PDB entry 6UOK | X-ray diffraction, 2.55 A resolution | chains B and F of the 4 polymer chains in the assembly

# Chain B
Molecule: 16-nt DNA strand
Sequence (16 nucleotides; numbered 1 to 16; the number before each row is that of its first residue):
     1 CCGACCGCGC ATCAGC

# Chain F
Protein: DNA polymerase beta
Organism: Homo sapiens
Notes: EC 2.7.7.7, 4.2.99.-
UniProt: P06746 (DPOLB_HUMAN); residue numbers follow UniProt; this construct covers 1-335
Amino-acid sequence (335 residues; each row starts with the number of its first residue):
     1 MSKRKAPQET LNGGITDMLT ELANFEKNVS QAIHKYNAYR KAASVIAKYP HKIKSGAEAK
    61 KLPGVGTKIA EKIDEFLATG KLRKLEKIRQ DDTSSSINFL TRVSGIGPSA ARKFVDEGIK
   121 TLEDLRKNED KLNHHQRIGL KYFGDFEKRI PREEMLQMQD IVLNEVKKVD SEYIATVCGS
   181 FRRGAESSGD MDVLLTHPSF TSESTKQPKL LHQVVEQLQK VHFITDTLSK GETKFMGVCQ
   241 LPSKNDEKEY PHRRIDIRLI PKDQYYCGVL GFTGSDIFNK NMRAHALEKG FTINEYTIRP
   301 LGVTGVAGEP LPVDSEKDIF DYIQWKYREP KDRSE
Disordered / not traced: 1-9
Sequence notes: engineered mutation Gly-271 (Tyr in P06746)
Metal / ion sites: Na+ site 1: Lys-60, Leu-62, Val-65 (shared with 1 residue of chain E); Na+ site 2: Thr-101, Val-103, Ile-106 (shared with 1 residue of chain C); Mn2+ site 1 near Asp-124 (its only coordinating residue here); Mn2+ site 2: Asp-145, His-252; Mn2+ site 3: Asp-190, Asp-192 (together with 8-oxo-guanosine-5'-triphosphate); Na+ site 3: Asp-190, Asp-192, Asp-256 (together with 8-oxo-guanosine-5'-triphosphate)
Ligand contacts: 8-oxo-guanosine-5'-triphosphate (8GT): Arg-149, Gly-179, Ser-180, Arg-183, Ser-188, Gly-189, Asp-190, Asp-192, Gly-271, Phe-272, Thr-273, Gly-274, Asp-276, Asn-279
Swiss-Prot annotation at these positions:
  - region: Arg-183 to Asp-192 (DNA-binding)
  - active site: Lys-72 (Nucleophile)
  - binding site (K(+)): Lys-60, Leu-62, Val-65, Thr-101, Val-103, Ile-106
  - binding site (Na(+)): Lys-60, Leu-62, Val-65, Thr-101, Val-103, Ile-106
  - binding site (dATP): Arg-149, Ser-180, Arg-183, Gly-189, Asp-190
  - binding site (dCTP): Arg-149, Ser-180, Arg-183, Gly-189, Asp-190
  - binding site (dGTP): Arg-149, Ser-180, Arg-183, Gly-189, Asp-190, Asp-192
  - binding site (dTTP): Arg-149, Ser-180, Arg-183, Gly-189, Asp-190
  - binding site (Mg(2+)): Asp-190, Asp-192, Asp-256
  - modified residue: Lys-72 (N6-acetyllysine), Arg-83 (Omega-N-methylarginine), Arg-152 (Omega-N-methylarginine)
  - cross-link (Glycyl lysine isopeptide (Lys-Gly)): Lys-41 (interchain with G-Cter in ubiquitin), Lys-61 (interchain with G-Cter in ubiquitin), Lys-81 (interchain with G-Cter in ubiquitin)
What the authors report for this chain:
  - mutagenesis - Y271G: unchanged catalytic activity on opposite dC
  - binding site for 8-oxo-guanosine-5'-triphosphate: Gly-271
  - mutagenesis - Y271G (40-fold): increased catalytic activity on r8-oxo-GTP:dA

# Interface between chain B and chain F
Residue-residue contacts (18):
  DC5(B) / His-34(F)  stacking on the base
  DC6(B) / Lys-280(F)  salt bridge to the phosphate
  DG7(B) / Asn-294(F)  phosphate contact
  DC8(B) / Asn-294(F)  hydrogen bond to the phosphate
  DC8(B) / Glu-295(F)  sugar contact
  DC8(B) / Tyr-296(F)  phosphate contact
  DG9(B) / Lys-234(F)  hydrogen bond to the base
  DG9(B) / Arg-258(F)  sugar contact
  DG9(B) / Tyr-296(F)  hydrogen bond to the phosphate
  DC10(B) / Ser-229(F)  phosphate contact
  DC10(B) / Lys-230(F)  hydrogen bond to the phosphate
  DC10(B) / Gly-231(F)  phosphate contact
  DC10(B) / Glu-232(F)  hydrogen bond to the phosphate
  DC10(B) / Thr-233(F)  hydrogen bond to the phosphate
  DC10(B) / Lys-234(F)  hydrogen bond to the phosphate
  DA11(B) / Lys-230(F)  hydrogen bond to the phosphate
  DT12(B) / Asn-133(F)  phosphate contact
  DT12(B) / His-134(F)  phosphate contact
Also at the interface, not in a pair above, chain F (16 interface residues in all): Leu-228, Arg-283

# Overview
Chain B and chain F form an interface of 8 and 16 residues respectively, with 8 hydrogen bonds, 1 salt bridge
and 1 aromatic stacking contact. Polar pairs include DG9(B)/Lys-234(F), DC8(B)/Asn-294(F) and
DG9(B)/Tyr-296(F). Bound to chain F: 8-oxo-guanosine-5'-triphosphate. The paper reports a binding site for
8-oxo-guanosine-5'-triphosphate at Gly-271(F); Y271G of chain F increases catalytic activity on r8-oxo-GTP:dA.
Here chain B is a 16-nt DNA strand and chain F is DNA polymerase beta (Homo sapiens). Entry 6UOK (Y271G DNA
polymerase beta substrate complex with templating cytosine and incoming r8-oxo-GTP) was determined by X-ray
diffraction together with 6UOL and 6UOM from the same study.
